Entry 7DAE (X-ray diffraction, 2.39 A resolution); this record covers chains B and E of the 6 polymer chains in the assembly.

== Chain B ==
Protein: Tubulin beta chain
From: Sus scrofa
Reference sequence: A0A287AGU7 (A0A287AGU7_PIG); the author numbering skips numbers that UniProt does not, so the offset changes along the chain: 1-358 = UniProt 1-358; 367-453 = UniProt 359-445
Amino-acid sequence (445 residues; row label = number of the first residue in the row; note: 8 numbers in that range are skipped by the numbering (no residue carries them; nothing is unmodelled there)):
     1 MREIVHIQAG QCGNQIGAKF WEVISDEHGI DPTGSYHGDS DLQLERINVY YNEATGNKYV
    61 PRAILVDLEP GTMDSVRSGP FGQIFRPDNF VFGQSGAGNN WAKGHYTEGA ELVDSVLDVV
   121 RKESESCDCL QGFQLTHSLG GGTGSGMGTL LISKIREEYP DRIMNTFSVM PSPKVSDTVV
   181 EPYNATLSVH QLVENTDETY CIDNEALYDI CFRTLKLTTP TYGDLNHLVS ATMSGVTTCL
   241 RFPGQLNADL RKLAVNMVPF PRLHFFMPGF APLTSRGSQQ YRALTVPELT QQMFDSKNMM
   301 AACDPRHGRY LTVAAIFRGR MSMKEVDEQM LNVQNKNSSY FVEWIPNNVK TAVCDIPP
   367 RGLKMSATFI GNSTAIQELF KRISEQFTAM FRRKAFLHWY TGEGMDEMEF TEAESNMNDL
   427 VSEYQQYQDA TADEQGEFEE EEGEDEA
Not modelled in the structure: 277-279, 439-453
Metal / ion sites: Mg2+: Gln-11 (together with GDP); Ca2+ near Glu-111 (its only coordinating residue here)
Small-molecule neighbours: GDP (guanosine-5'-diphosphate): Gly-10, Gln-11, Cys-12, Gln-15, Ile-16, Asp-67, Asn-99, Ser-138, Gly-140, Gly-141, Gly-142, Thr-143, Gly-144, Ser-145, Val-169, Pro-171, Val-175, Asp-177, Glu-181, Asn-204, Leu-207, Tyr-222, Leu-225, Asn-226

== Chain E ==
Protein: Stathmin-4
From: Mus musculus
Reference sequence: P63042 (STMN4_MOUSE); residues 5-145 here correspond to UniProt positions 49-189 (UniProt number = residue number + 44)
Amino-acid sequence (143 residues; numbered 3 to 145; the number before each row is that of its first residue):
     3 MADMEVIELN KCTSGQSFEV ILKPPSFDGV PEFNASLPRR RDPSLEEIQK KLEAAEERRK
    63 YQEAELLKHL AEKREHEREV IQKAIEENNN FIKMAKEKLA QKMESNKENR EAHLAAMLER
   123 LQEKDKHAEE VRKNKELKEE ASR
Not modelled in the structure: 3-5, 29-43, 145
Differences from the reference sequence: initiating methionine (3); expression tag (4)

== Chain B / chain E interface ==
Residue-residue contacts - 25 pairs, chain B then chain E:
  His-105(B) / Lys-75(E)  hydrogen bond
  Tyr-106(B) / His-78(E)  hydrogen bond
  Tyr-106(B) / Glu-79(E)
  Tyr-106(B) / Val-82(E)  hydrophobic
  Tyr-106(B) / Ile-83(E)
  Leu-150(B) / Glu-79(E)
  Ser-153(B) / Leu-72(E)
  Ser-153(B) / Lys-75(E)
  Ser-153(B) / Arg-76(E)  hydrogen bond
  Lys-154(B) / Arg-76(E)
  Lys-154(B) / Glu-79(E)  salt bridge
  Arg-156(B) / Leu-68(E)
  Glu-157(B) / Leu-69(E)
  Glu-157(B) / Leu-72(E)
  Glu-157(B) / Arg-76(E)  salt bridge
  Pro-160(B) / Glu-65(E)
  Pro-160(B) / Leu-68(E)  hydrophobic
  Gln-191(B) / Lys-75(E)
  Glu-409(B) / Val-82(E)
  Glu-409(B) / Ala-86(E)
  Gly-410(B) / Val-82(E)
  Gly-410(B) / Lys-85(E)
  Gly-410(B) / Ala-86(E)
  Met-411(B) / Val-82(E)
  Glu-415(B) / His-78(E)  salt bridge
Interface residues without a listed pair, chain B (17 interface residues in all): Thr-107, Thr-407, Gly-408, Asp-412
Interface residues without a listed pair, chain E (15 interface residues in all): Ala-73, Glu-89, Asn-90

== Summary ==
17 residues of chain B face 15 of chain E across their interface, with 3 hydrogen bonds and 3 salt bridges.
Polar contacts include Lys-154(B)/Glu-79(E), Glu-157(B)/Arg-76(E) and Glu-415(B)/His-78(E). Ligands of chain
B: GDP.
Here chain B is Tubulin beta chain (Sus scrofa) and chain E is Stathmin-4 (Mus musculus). Entry 7DAE (EPB in
complex with tubulin) was determined by X-ray diffraction (same publication as 7DAD and 7DAF).
